8CLD - chains A and F of the 6 polymer chains in the assembly; structure by X-ray diffraction, 3.20 A resolution.

[Chain A]
Molecule: Detyrosinated tubulin alpha-1B chain
Source organism: Bos taurus
UniProtKB: P81947 (TBA1B_BOVIN); numbering as in UniProt (aligned over 1-451)
Chain sequence (451 residues; numbered 1 to 451; the number before each row is that of its first residue):
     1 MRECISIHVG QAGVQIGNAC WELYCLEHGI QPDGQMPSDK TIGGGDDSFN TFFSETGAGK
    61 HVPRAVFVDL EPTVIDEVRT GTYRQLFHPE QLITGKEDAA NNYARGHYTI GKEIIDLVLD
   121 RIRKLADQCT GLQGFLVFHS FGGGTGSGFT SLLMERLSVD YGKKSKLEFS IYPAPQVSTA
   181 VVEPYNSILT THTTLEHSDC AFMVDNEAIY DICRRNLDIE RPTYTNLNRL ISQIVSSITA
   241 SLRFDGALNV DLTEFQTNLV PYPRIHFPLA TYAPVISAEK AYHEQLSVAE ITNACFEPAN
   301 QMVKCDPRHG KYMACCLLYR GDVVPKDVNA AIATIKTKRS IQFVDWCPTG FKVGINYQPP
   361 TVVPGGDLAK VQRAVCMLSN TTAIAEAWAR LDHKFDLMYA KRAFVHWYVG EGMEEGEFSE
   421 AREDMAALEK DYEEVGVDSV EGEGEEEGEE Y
Unresolved in the structure: 438-451
Bound ions: Ca2+: D39, T41, G44, E55
Residues lining bound ligands: GTP (guanosine-5'-triphosphate): G10, Q11, A12, Q15, I16, D69, D98, A99, A100, N101, S140, G142, G143, G144, T145, G146, I171, P173, V177, T179, E183, N206, Y224, L227, N228, I231

[Chain F]
Molecule: Tubulin tyrosine ligase
Source organism: Pavo cristatus
UniProtKB: A0A8C9FGJ1 (A0A8C9FGJ1_PAVCR); residue numbers follow UniProt; this construct covers 1-378
Chain sequence (384 residues; each row starts with the number of its first residue):
     1 MYTFVVRDEN SSVYAEVSRL LLATGQWKRL RKDNPRFNLM LGERNRLPFG RLGHEPGLVQ
    61 LVNYYRGADK LCRKASLVKL IKTSPELSES CTWFPESYVI YPTNLKTPVA PAQNGIRHLI
   121 NNTRTDEREV FLAAYNRRRE GREGNVWIAK SSAGAKGEGI LISSEASELL DFIDEQGQVH
   181 VIQKYLEKPL LLEPGHRKFD IRSWVLVDHL YNIYLYREGV LRTSSEPYNS ANFQDKTCHL
   241 TNHCIQKEYS KNYGRYEEGN EMFFEEFNQY LMDALNTTLE NSILLQIKHI IRSCLMCIEP
   301 AISTKHLHYQ SFQLFGFDFM VDEELKVWLI EVNGAPACAQ KLYAELCQGI VDVAISSVFP
   361 LADTGQKTSQ PTSIFIKLHH HHHH
Unresolved in the structure: 104-125, 151-159, 248-251, 363-371, 381-384
Differences from the reference sequence: expression tag (379-384)
Residues lining bound ligands: AMP-PCP (ACP; phosphomethylphosphonic acid adenylate ester): K74, P95, I148, K150, Q183, K184, Y185, L186, K198, D200, R202, R222, H239, L240, T241, N242, D318, M320, I330, E331, N333

[Chain A / chain F interface]
Contacting residue pairs (24):
  Q176(A) with P56(F)
  E207(A) with G53(F); H54(F), salt bridge
  E297(A) with H306(F)
  P298(A) with L307(F), hydrophobic
  K304(A) with H54(F)
  D306(A) with R66(F); L307(F)
  R308(A) with P300(F), hydrogen bond (side chain-backbone); A301(F); I302(F); S303(F), hydrogen bond (side chain-backbone); L307(F)
  H309(A) with R66(F), hydrogen bond (side chain-backbone); G67(F); A301(F), hydrogen bond (side chain-backbone)
  S340(A) with A301(F)
  E386(A) with R66(F), salt bridge
  R390(A) with G50(F); H54(F), hydrogen bond
  H393(A) with D33(F); R51(F)
  L397(A) with D33(F)
  E433(A) with R46(F), salt bridge
Other interface residues (no listed pair), chain A (16 interface residues in all): C305, K338
Other interface residues (no listed pair), chain F (16 interface residues in all): H308

[Summary]
Chain A and chain F each contribute 16 residues to their interface, with 5 hydrogen bonds and 3 salt bridges.
Polar pairs include E207(A)-H54(F), E386(A)-R66(F) and E433(A)-R46(F). Chain A binds GTP. Chain F binds
AMP-PCP. D39(A), T41(A), G44(A) and E55(A) coordinate Ca2+.
Here chain A is Detyrosinated tubulin alpha-1B chain (Bos taurus) and chain F is Tubulin tyrosine ligase (Pavo
cristatus). Entry 8CLD (Ansamitocin P3 bound to tubulin (T2R-TTL) complex) was determined by X-ray diffraction
(same publication as 8CL9, 8CLB, 8CLC, 8CLE, 8CLF, 8CLG and 8CLH).
